PDB entry 9IZ3 | X-ray diffraction, 2.46 A resolution | chains B and D of the 4 polymer chains in the assembly

== Chain B (and D) ==
Name: Putative phosphonopyruvate decarboxylase beta subunit
From: Bacillus spizizenii ATCC 6633
Notes: chain D of this document is another copy of the same molecule, construct and numbering; everything in this record applies to it too
Reference sequence: D4HRI3 (D4HRI3_BACSC); residues 1-186 here = UniProt positions 1-186
Chain sequence (186 residues; row label = number of the first residue in the row):
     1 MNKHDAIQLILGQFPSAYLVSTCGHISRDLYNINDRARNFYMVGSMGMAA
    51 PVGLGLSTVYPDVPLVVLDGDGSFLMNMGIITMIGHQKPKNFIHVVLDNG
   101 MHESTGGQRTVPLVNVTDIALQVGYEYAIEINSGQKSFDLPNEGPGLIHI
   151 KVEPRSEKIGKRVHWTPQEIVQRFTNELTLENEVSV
Unresolved in the structure: 102-108, 156-158, 185-186 (chain D: 102-108, 155-158, 184-186)

== Interface between chain B and chain D ==
Residue-residue contacts - 23 pairs, chain B then chain D:
  M78(B) - M78(D)  hydrophobic
  M78(B) - G79(D)
  M78(B) - T82(D)
  G79(B) - M78(D)
  T82(B) - L75(D)
  T82(B) - M78(D)
  T82(B) - V111(D)
  M83(B) - V111(D)  hydrophobic
  H86(B) - P112(D)
  T110(B) - H86(D)
  V111(B) - T82(D)
  V111(B) - M83(D)  hydrophobic
  P112(B) - H86(D)
  V114(B) - Q122(D)
  N115(B) - Q122(D)  hydrogen bond (side chain-backbone)
  D118(B) - Q122(D)  hydrogen bond
  I119(B) - Q122(D)
  I119(B) - V123(D)  hydrophobic
  Q122(B) - V114(D)
  Q122(B) - N115(D)  hydrogen bond (backbone-side chain)
  Q122(B) - D118(D)  hydrogen bond
  Q122(B) - I119(D)
  V123(B) - I119(D)  hydrophobic
Interface residues without a listed pair, chain B (16 interface residues in all): L75, I81
Interface residues without a listed pair, chain D (16 interface residues in all): I81, T110

== In short ==
Chain B and chain D each contribute 16 residues to their interface; the contacts include 4 hydrogen bonds.
Among the polar pairs are N115(B)-Q122(D) and D118(B)-Q122(D).
Both chains are Putative phosphonopyruvate decarboxylase beta subunit (Bacillus spizizenii ATCC 6633). Entry
9IZ3 (Crystal structure of phosphonopyruvate decarboxylase RhiEF from Bacillus subtilis ATCC6633) was
determined by X-ray diffraction together with 9IZ4 from the same study.
